PDB entry 8G7U | electron microscopy, 4.00 A resolution | chains A and X of the 6 polymer chains in the assembly

[Chain A]
Molecule: Antiviral innate immune response receptor RIG-I
From: Homo sapiens
Notes: EC 3.6.4.13
Reference sequence: O95786 (DDX58_HUMAN); numbering as in UniProt (aligned over 1-925)
Sequence (925 residues; each row starts with the number of its first residue):
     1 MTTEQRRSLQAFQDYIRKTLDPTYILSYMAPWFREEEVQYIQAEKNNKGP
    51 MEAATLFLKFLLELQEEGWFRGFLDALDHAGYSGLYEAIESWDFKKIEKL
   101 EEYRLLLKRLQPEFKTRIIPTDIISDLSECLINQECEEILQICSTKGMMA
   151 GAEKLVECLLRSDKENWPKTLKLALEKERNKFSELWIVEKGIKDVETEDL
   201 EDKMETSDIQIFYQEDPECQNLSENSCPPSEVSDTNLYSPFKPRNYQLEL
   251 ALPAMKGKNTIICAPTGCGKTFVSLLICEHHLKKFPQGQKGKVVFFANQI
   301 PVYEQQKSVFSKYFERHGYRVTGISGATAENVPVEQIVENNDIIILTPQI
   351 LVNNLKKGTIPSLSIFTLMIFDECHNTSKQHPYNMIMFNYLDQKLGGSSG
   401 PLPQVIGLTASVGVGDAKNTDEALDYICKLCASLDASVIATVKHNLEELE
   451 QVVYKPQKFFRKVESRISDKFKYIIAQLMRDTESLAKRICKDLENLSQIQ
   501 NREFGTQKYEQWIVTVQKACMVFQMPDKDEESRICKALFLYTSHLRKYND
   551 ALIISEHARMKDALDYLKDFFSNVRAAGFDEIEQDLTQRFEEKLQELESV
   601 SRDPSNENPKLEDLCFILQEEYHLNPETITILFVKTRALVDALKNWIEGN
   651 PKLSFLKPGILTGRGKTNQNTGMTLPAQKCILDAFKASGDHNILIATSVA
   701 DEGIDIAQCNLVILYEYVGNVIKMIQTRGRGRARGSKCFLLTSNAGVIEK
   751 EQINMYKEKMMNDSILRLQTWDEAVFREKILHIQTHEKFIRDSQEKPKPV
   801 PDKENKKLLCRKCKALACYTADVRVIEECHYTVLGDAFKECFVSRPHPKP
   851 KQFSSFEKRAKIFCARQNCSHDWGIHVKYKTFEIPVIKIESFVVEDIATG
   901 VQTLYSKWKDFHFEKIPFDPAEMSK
Not modelled in the structure: 1-240, 663-689, 700-705, 719-721, 924-925
UniProt features mapped onto this chain:
  - motif: Asp372 to His375 (DECH box)
  - binding site (ATP): Ala264 to Thr271
  - binding site (Zn(2+)): Cys810, Cys813, Cys864, Cys869
  - modified residue: Ser8 (Microbial infection: Phosphoserine), Thr170 (Phosphothreonine), Asn495 (Microbial infection: Deamidated asparagine), Asn549 (Microbial infection: Deamidated asparagine), Thr770 (Phosphothreonine), Ser854 (Phosphoserine), Ser855 (Phosphoserine), Lys858 (N6-acetyllysine), Lys909 (N6-acetyllysine)
  - cross-link (Glycyl lysine isopeptide (Lys-Gly)): Lys48 (interchain with G-Cter in ubiquitin), Lys96 (interchain with G-Cter in ubiquitin), Lys154 (interchain with G-Cter in ubiquitin), Lys164 (interchain with G-Cter in ubiquitin), Lys172 (interchain with G-Cter in ubiquitin), Lys181 (interchain with G-Cter in ubiquitin), Lys193 (interchain with G-Cter in ubiquitin), Lys203 (interchain with G-Cter in ubiquitin), Lys812 (interchain with G-Cter in ubiquitin)
  - natural variant: Cys268 (C268F: In SGMRT2), Glu373 (E373A: In SGMRT2)
  - mutagenesis: Ser8 (S8E: Complete loss of MARCHF5-mediated degradation), Thr55 (T55I: No IRF3 signaling activity. No effect on dsRNA binding), Lys99 (K99R: Little or no effect on ubiquitination of the 2 CARD domain. Abolishes ubiquitination by RNF125), Lys154 (K154R: Reduction of ubiquitination. Reduction of INFB induction), Lys164 (K164R: Reduction of ubiquitination. Reduction of INFB induction), Lys169 (K169R: Little or no effect on ubiquitination of the 2 CARD domains), Lys172 (K172R: Complete loss of ubiquitination. No interaction with MAVS/IPS1. No induction of IFN-beta), Lys181 (K181R: Little or no effect on ubiquitination of the 2 CARD domains), Lys190 (K190R: Little or no effect on ubiquitination of the 2 CARD domains), Lys193 (K193R: Little or no effect on ubiquitination of the 2 CARD domains), Lys270 (K270A: No IRF3 signaling activity. Loss of dsRNA-induced ATPase activity. No effect on ds-RNA binding. Changed RIG-I signaling pathway), Asp372 to His375 (Loss of dsRNA-induced ATPase activity. No effect on ds-RNA binding. Changed RIG-I signaling pathway), 12 further mutagenesis entries in UniProt
Bound ions: Zn2+: Cys813, Cys864
From the paper describing this entry:
  - mutagenesis - F616A, I617A, L624A: decreased signaling in response to p3SLR14

[Chain X]
Molecule: p3dsRNA24a
From: Homo sapiens
Sequence (24 nucleotides; numbered 1 to 24; the number before each row is that of its first residue):
     1 XGACGUACGUUUCGCGACUGUAGA
Modified residues: GTP (guanosine-5'-triphosphate) at position 1

[Interface between chain A and chain X]
Pairs across the interface (27; chain A residue first):
  Lys379(A) - C4(X)  phosphate contact
  Lys379(A) - G5(X)  phosphate contact
  Lys379(A) - U6(X)  salt bridge to the phosphate
  Gln380(A) - C4(X)  sugar contact
  Gln380(A) - G5(X)  phosphate contact
  His381(A) - C4(X)  sugar contact
  Gly415(A) - A7(X)  phosphate contact
  Gln498(A) - U11(X)  sugar contact
  Gln500(A) - U11(X)  sugar contact
  Gln507(A) - C8(X)  hydrogen bond to the base
  Gln507(A) - G9(X)  hydrogen bond to the sugar
  Gln511(A) - G9(X)  base contact
  Gln511(A) - U10(X)  hydrogen bond to the base
  Lys750(A) - C8(X)  phosphate contact
  Cys829(A) - G2(X)  sugar contact
  His830(A) - GTP_1(X)
  His847(A) - GTP_1(X)
  Phe853(A) - GTP_1(X)
  Lys858(A) - GTP_1(X)
  Lys861(A) - GTP_1(X)
  Gly874(A) - GTP_1(X)
  Ile875(A) - GTP_1(X)
  Val886(A) - GTP_1(X)
  Lys888(A) - GTP_1(X)
  Lys888(A) - G2(X)  phosphate contact
  Trp908(A) - G2(X)  phosphate contact
  Lys909(A) - A3(X)  sugar contact
Interface residues without a listed pair, chain A (26 interface residues in all): Asp416, Ile499, Asp872, Ile887, Ile889

[In short]
26 residues of chain A and 11 residues of chain X are in contact; the contacts include 3 hydrogen bonds and 1
salt bridge. Polar contacts include Gln507(A)-C8(X), Gln511(A)-U10(X) and Gln507(A)-G9(X). From the paper:
F616A, I617A and L624A of chain A reduce signaling in response to p3SLR14.
Here chain A is Antiviral innate immune response receptor RIG-I and chain X is p3dsRNA24a, both from Homo
sapiens. Entry 8G7U (Cryo-EM structure of Riplet:RIG-I:dsRNA complex (end-semi-closed end)) was determined by
electron microscopy together with 8G7T and 8G7V from the same study.
